PDB entry 8APH | electron microscopy, 3.80 A resolution | chains B1 and E1 of the 42 polymer chains in the assembly

[Chain B1]
Molecule: ATP synthase subunit alpha, mitochondrial
Organism: Trypanosoma brucei brucei
UniProtKB: Q9GS23 (ATPA_TRYBB); numbering as in UniProt (aligned over 1-584)
Amino-acid sequence (584 residues; numbered 1 to 584; the number before each row is that of its first residue):
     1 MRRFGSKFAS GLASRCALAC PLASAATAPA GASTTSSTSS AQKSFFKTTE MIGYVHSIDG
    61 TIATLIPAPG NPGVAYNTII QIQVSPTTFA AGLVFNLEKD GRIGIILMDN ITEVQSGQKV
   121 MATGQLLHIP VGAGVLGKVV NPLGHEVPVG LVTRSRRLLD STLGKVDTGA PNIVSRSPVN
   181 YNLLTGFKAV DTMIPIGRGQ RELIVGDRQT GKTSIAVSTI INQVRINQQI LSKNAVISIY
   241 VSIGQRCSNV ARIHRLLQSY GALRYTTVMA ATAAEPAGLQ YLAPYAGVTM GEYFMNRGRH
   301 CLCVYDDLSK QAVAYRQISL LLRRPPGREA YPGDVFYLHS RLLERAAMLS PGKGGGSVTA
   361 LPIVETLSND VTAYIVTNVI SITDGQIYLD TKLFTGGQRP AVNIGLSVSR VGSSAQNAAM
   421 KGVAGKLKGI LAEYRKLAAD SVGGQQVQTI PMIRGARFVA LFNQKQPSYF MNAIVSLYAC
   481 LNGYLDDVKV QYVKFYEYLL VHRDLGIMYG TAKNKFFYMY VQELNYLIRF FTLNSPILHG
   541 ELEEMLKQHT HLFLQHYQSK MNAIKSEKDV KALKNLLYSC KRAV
Unresolved in the structure: 1-45, 151-160
Ion coordination: Mg2+: T213 (together with ATP)
Small-molecule neighbours: ATP (adenosine-5'-triphosphate): D207, R208, Q209, T210, G211, K212, T213, S214, F394, R399, P400, Q464, K465
UniProt features mapped onto this chain:
  - binding site (ATP): D207 to S214, Q464
  - site: L159, D160 (Cleavage), S407 (Required for activity)

[Chain E1]
Molecule: ATP synthase subunit beta, mitochondrial
Organism: Trypanosoma brucei brucei
Notes: EC 7.1.2.2
UniProtKB: Q9GPE9 (ATPB_TRYBB); numbering as in UniProt (aligned over 1-519)
Amino-acid sequence (519 residues; row label = number of the first residue in the row):
     1 MLTRFRSAVL RGAVSITGAR AASTAPVADH KGRVGHVSQV IGAVVDVHFA DGVPPVLTAL
    61 DVVDKLGRDE PLTLEIVQHL DAHTGRCIAM QTTDLLKLKA KVVSTGGNIS VPVGRETLGR
   121 IFNVLGDAID QRGPVGEKLR MPIHAVAPKL ADQAAEDAVL TTGIKVIDLI LPYCKGGKIG
   181 LFGGAGVGKT VIIMELINNV AKGHGGFSVF AGVGERTREG TDLYLEMMQS KVIDLKGESK
   241 CVLVYGQMNE PPGARARVAQ SALTMAEYFR DVEGQDVLLF IDNIFRFTQA NSEVSALLGR
   301 IPAAVGYQPT LAEDLGQLQE RITSTTKGSI TSVQAVYVPA DDITDPAPAT TFSHLDATTV
   361 LDRAVAESGI YPAVNPLECA SRIMDPDVIS VDHYNVAQDV VQMLTKYREL QDIIAVLGID
   421 ELSEEDKLIV DRARKLVKFL SQPFQVAEVF TGMTGHYVQL DDTIDSFSGL LMGTYDQVPE
   481 MAFYMVGGIN SVLEKAKKMA EEAAELEKMR RARVAQASS
Unresolved in the structure: 1-27, 514-519
Ion coordination: Mg2+: T190 (together with ADP)
Small-molecule neighbours: ADP (adenosine-5'-diphosphate): G184, A185, G186, V187, G188, K189, T190, V191, E219, Y371, F444, A447, F450, T451
UniProt features mapped onto this chain:
  - binding site (ATP): G184 to V191, R216

[Interface between chain B1 and chain E1]
Contacting residue pairs (69; chain B1 residue first):
  H56(B1) with H79(E1); L80(E1), hydrogen bond (side chain-backbone); D81(E1)
  S57(B1) with H79(E1); L80(E1)
  I58(B1) with Q78(E1); H79(E1), hydrogen bond (backbone-backbone)
  D59(B1) with Q78(E1), hydrogen bond; R300(E1), salt bridge
  T61(B1) with E313(E1)
  Q115(B1) with P55(E1)
  S116(B1) with V53(E1); H79(E1), hydrogen bond; D81(E1); A82(E1)
  P148(B1) with A151(E1)
  G150(B1) with A151(E1)
  R208(B1) with I343(E1); F352(E1); V360(E1); E378(E1), hydrogen bond (side chain-backbone)
  Q209(B1) with A380(E1)
  Q245(B1) with E320(E1)
  R246(B1) with E320(E1); S353(E1); H354(E1); L355(E1); D356(E1), salt bridge
  C247(B1) with L150(E1); Q153(E1); E320(E1), hydrogen bond (backbone-side chain)
  S248(B1) with Q153(E1)
  A251(B1) with L150(E1)
  R252(B1) with R382(E1)
  A273(B1) with E320(E1); H354(E1)
  A274(B1) with Q317(E1); E320(E1)
  P276(B1) with E313(E1)
  A277(B1) with E313(E1)
  R316(B1) with A304(E1)
  Q317(B1) with P309(E1); T310(E1); E313(E1), hydrogen bond
  L321(B1) with R300(E1); P309(E1), hydrophobic; T310(E1)
  R323(B1) with G299(E1), hydrogen bond (side chain-backbone); I301(E1)
  E329(B1) with A304(E1)
  A330(B1) with A303(E1); A304(E1)
  L367(B1) with T344(E1)
  S368(B1) with T344(E1)
  K392(B1) with T405(E1)
  T395(B1) with L377(E1); V401(E1); Q402(E1); T405(E1), hydrogen bond
  G396(B1) with Q402(E1)
  G397(B1) with Q402(E1)
  R399(B1) with Y394(E1); Q398(E1), hydrogen bond
  N575(B1) with D392(E1)
  Y578(B1) with N395(E1); D399(E1), hydrogen bond
  K581(B1) with Q402(E1)
  R582(B1) with P386(E1); V391(E1)
Other interface residues (no listed pair), chain B1 (53 interface residues in all): V139, V147, V149, N249, V250, R255, T272, E275, K310, V313, L320, V442, G443, K571, K574
Other interface residues (no listed pair), chain E1 (55 interface residues in all): V77, A147, P148, A155, K178, P302, A312, G316, T323, A349, T358, I413, E421

[Overview]
Chain B1 and chain E1 form an interface of 53 and 55 residues respectively; the contacts include 11 hydrogen
bonds and 2 salt bridges. Polar pairs include D59(B1)-R300(E1), R246(B1)-D356(E1) and H56(B1)-L80(E1). Ligands
of chain B1: ATP. Ligands of chain E1: ADP.
Chain B1 is ATP synthase subunit alpha, mitochondrial and chain E1 is ATP synthase subunit beta,
mitochondrial, both from Trypanosoma brucei brucei; the structure, rotational state 2c of the Trypanosoma
brucei mitochondrial ATP synthase dimer, was determined by electron microscopy (same publication as 8AP6,
8AP7, 8AP8, 8AP9, 8APA, 8APB and 7 further entries).
